Entry 6ER2 (X-ray diffraction, 1.73 A resolution); this record covers chains A and B.

# Chain A (and B)
Molecule: BNR/Asp-box repeat protein
Source organism: Ruminococcus gnavus ATCC 29149
Notes: chain B of this document is another copy of the same molecule, construct and numbering; everything in this record applies to it too
Reference sequence: A7B557 (A7B557_RUMGN); residues 9-196 here correspond to UniProt positions 50-237 (UniProt number = residue number + 41)
Sequence (190 residues; numbered 7 to 196; the number before each row is that of its first residue):
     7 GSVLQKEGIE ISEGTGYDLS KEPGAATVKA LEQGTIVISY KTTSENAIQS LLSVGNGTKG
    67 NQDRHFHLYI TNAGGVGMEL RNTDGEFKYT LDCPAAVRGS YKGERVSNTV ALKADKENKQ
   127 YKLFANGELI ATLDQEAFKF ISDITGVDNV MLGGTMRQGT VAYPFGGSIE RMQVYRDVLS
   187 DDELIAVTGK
Disordered / not traced: 105-109, 196 (chain B: 7, 106-110)
Construct notes: expression tag (7-8)
Reported in the primary citation:
  - mutagenesis - R87A, R87A/R163A, R163A: abolished binding to 3'SL
  - mutagenesis - R87A, R87A/R163A, R163A: abolished binding to 6'SL
  - mutagenesis - I54A: unchanged binding to 3'SL
  - mutagenesis - I54A (Kd 1.37 mM): unchanged binding to 6'SL

# Chain A / chain B interface
Residue-residue contacts (31):
  E92(A) - P100(B)
  K94(A) - D98(B)
  Y95(A) - D98(B)
  Y95(A) - P100(B)
  T96(A) - T96(B)  hydrogen bond (backbone-side chain)
  L97(A) - L139(B)  hydrophobic
  L97(A) - Q141(B)
  D98(A) - K94(B)
  D98(A) - Y95(B)
  D98(A) - Q141(B)
  C99(A) - Q141(B)  hydrogen bond
  P100(A) - E92(B)
  P100(A) - Y95(B)
  E134(A) - E142(B)
  I136(A) - Q141(B)
  I136(A) - E142(B)  hydrogen bond (backbone-backbone)
  A137(A) - D140(B)
  A137(A) - Q141(B)
  T138(A) - T138(B)
  T138(A) - L139(B)
  T138(A) - D140(B)  hydrogen bond (backbone-backbone)
  L139(A) - L97(B)  hydrophobic
  L139(A) - T138(B)
  D140(A) - A137(B)
  D140(A) - T138(B)  hydrogen bond (backbone-backbone)
  Q141(A) - D98(B)
  Q141(A) - C99(B)  hydrogen bond
  Q141(A) - I136(B)
  Q141(A) - A137(B)
  E142(A) - E134(B)
  E142(A) - I136(B)  hydrogen bond (backbone-backbone)
Also at the interface, not in a pair above, chain A (21 interface residues in all): A79, G91, F93, A102, L135
Also at the interface, not in a pair above, chain B (20 interface residues in all): A79, G91, F93, L135

# Summary
The interface between chain A and chain B involves 21 residues on one side and 20 on the other, with 7
hydrogen bonds. Polar contacts include T96(A)-T96(B), C99(A)-Q141(B) and I136(A)-E142(B). The paper reports
that R87A, R87A/R163A and R163A of chain A abolish binding to 3'SL; R87A, R87A/R163A and R163A of chain A
abolish binding to 6'SL.
Chain A and chain B are both BNR/Asp-box repeat protein (Ruminococcus gnavus ATCC 29149); the structure,
Ruminococcus gnavus IT-sialidase CBM40, was determined by X-ray diffraction together with 6ER3 and 6ER4 from
the same study.
